7T57 - chains A and C of the 4 polymer chains in the assembly; structure by electron microscopy, 3.70 A resolution.

Chain A:
Name: ABC-type bacteriocin transporter
From: Acetivibrio thermocellus
Reference sequence: A3DCU1 (A3DCU1_ACET2); residue numbers follow UniProt; this construct covers 1-727
Chain sequence (730 residues; row label = number of the first residue in the row; numbers below 1 keep their minus sign (Ser-2 is residue -2)):
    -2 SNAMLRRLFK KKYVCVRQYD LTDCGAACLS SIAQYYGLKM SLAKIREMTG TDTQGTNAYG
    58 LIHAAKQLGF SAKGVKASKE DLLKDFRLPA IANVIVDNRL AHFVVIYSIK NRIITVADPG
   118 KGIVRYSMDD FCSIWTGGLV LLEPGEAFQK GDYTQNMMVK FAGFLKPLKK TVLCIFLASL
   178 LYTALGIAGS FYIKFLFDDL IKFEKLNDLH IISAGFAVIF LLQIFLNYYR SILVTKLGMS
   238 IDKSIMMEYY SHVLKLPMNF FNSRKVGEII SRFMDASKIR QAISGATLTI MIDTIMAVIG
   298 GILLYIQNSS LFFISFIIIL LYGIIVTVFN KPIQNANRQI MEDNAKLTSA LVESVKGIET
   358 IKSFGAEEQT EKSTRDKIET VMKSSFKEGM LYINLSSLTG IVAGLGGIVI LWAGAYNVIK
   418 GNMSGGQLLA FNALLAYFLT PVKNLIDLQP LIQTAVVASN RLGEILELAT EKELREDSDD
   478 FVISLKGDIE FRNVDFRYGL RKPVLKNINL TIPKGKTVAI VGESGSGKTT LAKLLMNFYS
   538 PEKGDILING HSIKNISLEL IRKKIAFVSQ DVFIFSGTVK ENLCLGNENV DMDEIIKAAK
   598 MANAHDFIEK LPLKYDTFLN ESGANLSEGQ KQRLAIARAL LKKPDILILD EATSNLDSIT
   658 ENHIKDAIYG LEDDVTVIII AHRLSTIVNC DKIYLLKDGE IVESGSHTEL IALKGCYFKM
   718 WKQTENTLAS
Disordered / not traced: -2 to 7, 723-727
Sequence notes: expression tag (-2 to 0)
Ion coordination: Mg2+: Gln567 (together with ATP)
Residues lining bound ligands: ATP (adenosine-5'-triphosphate): Tyr495, Val501, Glu520, Ser521, Gly522, Ser523, Gly524, Lys525, Thr526, Thr527, Gln567
Reported in the primary citation:
  - catalytic residues: Cys21, His99, Asp115

Chain C:
Name: PCAT1 peptide substrate
From: Acetivibrio thermocellus
Reference sequence: A3DCU2 (A3DCU2_ACET2); numbering as in UniProt (aligned over 1-90)
Chain sequence (93 residues; each row starts with the number of its first residue; numbers below 1 keep their minus sign (Ser-2 is residue -2)):
    -2 SNAMSEAKKL NIGRELTDEE LMEMTGGSTF SIQCQKDYTY KPSLPVVKYG VVIDEPEVVI
    58 KYGVGPIVGI KYGVEPIGPI QPMYGIKPVE TLK
Disordered / not traced: -2 to 7, 25-90
Sequence notes: expression tag (-2 to 0)

Interface between chain A and chain C:
Contacting residue pairs (31):
  Gln51(A) with Gly23(C)
  Gly52(A) with Gly23(C)
  Thr53(A) with Met21(C); Thr22(C); Gly23(C), hydrogen bond (backbone-backbone)
  Asn54(A) with Met19(C); Met21(C); Thr22(C)
  Ala55(A) with Leu18(C), hydrophobic; Met21(C), hydrogen bond (backbone-backbone)
  Tyr56(A) with Leu18(C), hydrophobic; Met19(C), hydrophobic
  Ile59(A) with Leu18(C), hydrophobic
  Lys70(A) with Glu12(C)
  Gly71(A) with Glu12(C), hydrogen bond (backbone-side chain); Leu13(C)
  Val72(A) with Gly10(C); Arg11(C); Glu12(C); Leu13(C)
  Lys73(A) with Arg11(C), hydrogen bond (side chain-backbone); Leu13(C)
  Asp82(A) with Asn8(C); Ile9(C)
  Asn90(A) with Met21(C)
  Leu97(A) with Gly24(C)
  Ala98(A) with Thr22(C); Gly24(C)
  Phe100(A) with Thr22(C); Gly23(C)
  Gly135(A) with Met21(C)
Other interface residues (no listed pair), chain A (21 interface residues in all): Thr19, Cys21, Gly134, Leu497
Other interface residues (no listed pair), chain C (13 interface residues in all): Asp15
From the paper, about this interface:
  - pairs named by the authors: Gly24(C)-Cys21(A)

Overview:
The interface between chain A and chain C involves 21 residues on one side and 13 on the other, with 4
hydrogen bonds. Among the polar pairs are Gly71(A)-Glu12(C), Lys73(A)-Arg11(C) and Thr53(A)-Gly23(C). The
authors report a contact between Gly24(C) and Cys21(A). Ligands of chain A: ATP. The paper reports catalytic
residues Cys21(A), His99(A) and Asp115(A).
Chain A is ABC-type bacteriocin transporter and chain C is PCAT1 peptide substrate, both from Acetivibrio
thermocellus; the structure, Cryo-EM structure of PCAT1 in the inward-facing narrow conformation under ATP
turnover condition, was determined by electron microscopy together with 7T56, 7T54 and 7T55 from the same
study.
